Entry 1W3J (X-ray diffraction, 2.00 A resolution); this record covers chain A.

# Chain A
Name: Beta-glucosidase
Organism: Thermotoga maritima
Notes: EC 3.2.1.21
UniProtKB: Q08638 (BGLA_THEMA); residues 2-446 here = UniProt positions 2-446
Chain sequence (468 residues; numbered -21 to 446; the number before each row is that of its first residue; numbers below 1 keep their minus sign (Met-21 is residue -21)):
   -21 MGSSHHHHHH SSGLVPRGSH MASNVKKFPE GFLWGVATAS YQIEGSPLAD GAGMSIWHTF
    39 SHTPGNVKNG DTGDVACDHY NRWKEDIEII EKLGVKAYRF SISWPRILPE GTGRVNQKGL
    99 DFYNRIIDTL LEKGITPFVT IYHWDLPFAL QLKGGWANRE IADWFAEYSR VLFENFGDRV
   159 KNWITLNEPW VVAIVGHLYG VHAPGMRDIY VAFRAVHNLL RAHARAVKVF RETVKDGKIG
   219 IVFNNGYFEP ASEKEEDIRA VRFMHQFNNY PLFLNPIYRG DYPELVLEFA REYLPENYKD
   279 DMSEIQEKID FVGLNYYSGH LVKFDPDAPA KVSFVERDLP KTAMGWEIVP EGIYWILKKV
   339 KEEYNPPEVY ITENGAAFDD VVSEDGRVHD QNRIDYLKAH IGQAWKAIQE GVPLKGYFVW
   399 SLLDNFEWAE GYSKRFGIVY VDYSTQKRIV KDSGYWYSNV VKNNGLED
Unresolved in the structure: -21 to 3
Ligand contacts: tetrahydrooxazine (OXZ): Gln20, His121, Trp122, Asn165, Glu166, Asn293, Tyr295, Trp324, Glu351, Trp398, Glu405, Trp406, Phe414
Curated features (UniProtKB/Swiss-Prot):
  - active site: Glu166 (Proton donor), Glu351 (Nucleophile)

# In short
Chain A binds tetrahydrooxazine. UniProt lists active-site residues Glu166 and Glu351.
Chain A is Beta-glucosidase (Thermotoga maritima); the structure, Family 1 b-glucosidase from Thermotoga
maritima in complex with tetrahydrooxazine, was determined by X-ray diffraction, deposited together with 1W3K
and 1W3L.
